Entry 7VBC (electron microscopy, 3.01 A resolution); this record covers chains A and T of the 16 polymer chains in the assembly.

Chain A:
Molecule: DNA-directed RNA polymerase I subunit RPA1
Organism: Homo sapiens
Notes: EC 2.7.7.6
Reference sequence: O95602 (RPA1_HUMAN); numbering as in UniProt (aligned over 1-1719)
Amino-acid sequence (1719 residues; each row starts with the number of its first residue):
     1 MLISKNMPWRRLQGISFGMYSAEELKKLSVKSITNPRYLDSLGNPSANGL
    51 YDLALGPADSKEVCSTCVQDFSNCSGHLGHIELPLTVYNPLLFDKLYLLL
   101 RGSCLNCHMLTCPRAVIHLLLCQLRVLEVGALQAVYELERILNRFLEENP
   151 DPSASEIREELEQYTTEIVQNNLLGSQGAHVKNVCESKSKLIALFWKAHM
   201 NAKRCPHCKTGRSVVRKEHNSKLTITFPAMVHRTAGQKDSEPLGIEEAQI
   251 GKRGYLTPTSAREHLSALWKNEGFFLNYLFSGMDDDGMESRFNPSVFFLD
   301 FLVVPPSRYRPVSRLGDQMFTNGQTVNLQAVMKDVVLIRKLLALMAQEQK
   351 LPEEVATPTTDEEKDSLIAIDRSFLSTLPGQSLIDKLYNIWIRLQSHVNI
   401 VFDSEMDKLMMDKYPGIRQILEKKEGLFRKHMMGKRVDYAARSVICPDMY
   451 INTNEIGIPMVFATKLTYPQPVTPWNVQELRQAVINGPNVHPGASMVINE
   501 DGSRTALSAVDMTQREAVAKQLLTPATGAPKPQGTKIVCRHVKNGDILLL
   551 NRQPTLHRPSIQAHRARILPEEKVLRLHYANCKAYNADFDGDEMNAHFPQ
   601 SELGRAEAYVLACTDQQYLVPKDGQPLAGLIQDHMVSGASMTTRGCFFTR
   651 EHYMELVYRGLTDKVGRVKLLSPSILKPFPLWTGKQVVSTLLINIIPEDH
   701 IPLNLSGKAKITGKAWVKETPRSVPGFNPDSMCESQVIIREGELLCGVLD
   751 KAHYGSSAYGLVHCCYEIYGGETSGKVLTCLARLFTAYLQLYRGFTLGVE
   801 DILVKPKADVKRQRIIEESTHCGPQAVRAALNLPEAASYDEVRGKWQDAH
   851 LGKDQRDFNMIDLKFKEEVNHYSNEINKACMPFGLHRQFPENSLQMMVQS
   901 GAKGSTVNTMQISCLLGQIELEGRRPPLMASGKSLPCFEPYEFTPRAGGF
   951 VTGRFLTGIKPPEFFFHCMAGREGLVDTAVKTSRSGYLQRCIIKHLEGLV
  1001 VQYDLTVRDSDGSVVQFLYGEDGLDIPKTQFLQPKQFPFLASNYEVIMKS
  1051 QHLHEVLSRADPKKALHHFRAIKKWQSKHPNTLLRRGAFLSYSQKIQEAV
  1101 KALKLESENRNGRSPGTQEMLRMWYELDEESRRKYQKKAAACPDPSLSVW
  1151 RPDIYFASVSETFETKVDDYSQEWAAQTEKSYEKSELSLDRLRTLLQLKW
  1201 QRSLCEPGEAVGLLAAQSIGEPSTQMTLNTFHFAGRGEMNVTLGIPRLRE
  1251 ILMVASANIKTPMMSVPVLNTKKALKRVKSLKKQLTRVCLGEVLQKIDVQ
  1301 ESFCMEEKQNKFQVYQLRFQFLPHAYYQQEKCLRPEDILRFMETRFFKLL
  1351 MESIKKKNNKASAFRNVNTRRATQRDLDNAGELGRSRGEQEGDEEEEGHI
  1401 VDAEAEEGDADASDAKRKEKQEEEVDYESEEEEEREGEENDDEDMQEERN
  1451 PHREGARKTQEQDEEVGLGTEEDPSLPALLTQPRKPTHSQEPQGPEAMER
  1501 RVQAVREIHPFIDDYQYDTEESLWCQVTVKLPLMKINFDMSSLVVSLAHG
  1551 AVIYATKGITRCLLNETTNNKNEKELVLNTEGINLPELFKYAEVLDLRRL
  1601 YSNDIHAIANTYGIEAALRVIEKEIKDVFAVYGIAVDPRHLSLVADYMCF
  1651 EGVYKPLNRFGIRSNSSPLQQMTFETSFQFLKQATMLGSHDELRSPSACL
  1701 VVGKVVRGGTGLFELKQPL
Not modelled in the structure: 1-5, 146-152, 228-252, 282-290, 349-380, 525-532, 1227-1238, 1302-1312, 1363-1495
Bound ions: Zn2+ site 1: Cys64, Cys74, His77; Zn2+ site 2 near Cys104 (its only coordinating residue here); Mg2+: Asp590 (shared with 1 residue of chain R)
Reported in the primary citation:
  - disease-associated variants - E593Q: decreased catalytic activity (citing earlier work)

Chain T:
Molecule: 20-nt DNA strand
Organism: Homo sapiens
Sequence (20 nucleotides; row label = number of the first residue in the row; numbers below 1 keep their minus sign (DA-9 is residue -9)):
    -9 AGGACAGCGTGTCAGCAATA

How chain A and chain T interact:
Pairs across the interface (17; chain A residue first):
  Leu315(A) with DA10(T), sugar contact
  Gly316(A) with DA10(T), hydrogen bond to the phosphate
  Arg418(A) with DG-1(T), salt bridge to the phosphate
  Glu422(A) with DT0(T), phosphate contact
  Lys423(A) with DT0(T), salt bridge to the phosphate
  Lys424(A) with DT0(T), phosphate contact; DG1(T), salt bridge to the phosphate; DT2(T), salt bridge to the phosphate
  Arg429(A) with DT0(T), phosphate contact; DG1(T), salt bridge to the phosphate
  Gln553(A) with DC3(T), phosphate contact
  Ser983(A) with DG1(T), sugar contact
  Tyr987(A) with DT0(T), sugar contact
  Arg1659(A) with DC-2(T), base contact; DG-1(T), hydrogen bond to the sugar
  Glu1675(A) with DT0(T), phosphate contact
  Thr1676(A) with DG-1(T), phosphate contact
Interface residues without a listed pair, chain A (18 interface residues in all): Arg314, Arg442, Thr982, Gly986, Arg990
Interface residues without a listed pair, chain T (8 interface residues in all): DA4

Overview:
Chain A and chain T form an interface of 18 and 8 residues respectively; the contacts include 2 hydrogen bonds
and 5 salt bridges. Polar pairs include Arg1659(A)-DG-1(T), Gly316(A)-DA10(T) and Arg418(A)-DG-1(T). Cys64(A),
Cys74(A) and His77(A) form the Zn2+ site 1. From the paper: E593Q of chain A reduces catalytic activity.
Chain A is DNA-directed RNA polymerase I subunit RPA1 and chain T is a 20-nt DNA strand, both from Homo
sapiens; the structure, Back track state of human RNA Polymerase I Elongation Complex, was determined by
electron microscopy, deposited together with 7VBB and 7VBA.
